Entry 7FJL (X-ray diffraction, 2.11 A resolution); this record covers chains A and D of the 6 polymer chains in the assembly.

[Chain A (and D)]
Protein: Rieske (2Fe-2S) domain protein
Source organism: Comamonas testosteroni (strain DSM 14576 / KF-1)
Notes: chain D of this document is another copy of the same molecule, construct and numbering; everything in this record applies to it too
UniProtKB: B7WQT1 (B7WQT1_COMTK); residue numbers follow UniProt; this construct covers 1-439
Amino-acid sequence (439 residues; each row starts with the number of its first residue):
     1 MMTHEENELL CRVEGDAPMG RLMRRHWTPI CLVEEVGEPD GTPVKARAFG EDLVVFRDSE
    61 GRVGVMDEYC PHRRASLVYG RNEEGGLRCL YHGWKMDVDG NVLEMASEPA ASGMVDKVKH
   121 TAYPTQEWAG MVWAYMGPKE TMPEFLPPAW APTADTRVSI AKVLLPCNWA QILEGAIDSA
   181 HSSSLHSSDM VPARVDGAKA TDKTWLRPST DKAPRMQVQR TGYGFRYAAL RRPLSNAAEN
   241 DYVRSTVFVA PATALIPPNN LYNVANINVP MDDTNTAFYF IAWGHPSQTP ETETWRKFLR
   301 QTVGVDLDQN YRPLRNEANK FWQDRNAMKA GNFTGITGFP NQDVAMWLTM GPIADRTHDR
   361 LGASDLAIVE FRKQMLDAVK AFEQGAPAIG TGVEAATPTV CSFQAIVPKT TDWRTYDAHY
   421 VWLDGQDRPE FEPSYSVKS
Not modelled in the structure: 191-206, 429-439
Metal / ion sites: 2Fe-2S cluster Fe: Cys-70, His-72, Cys-89, His-92; Fe2+: His-181, His-186, Asp-343
Residues lining bound ligands: 2Fe-2S cluster (FES): Cys-70, His-72, Arg-73, Arg-74, Ala-75, Cys-89, Tyr-91, His-92, Gly-93, Trp-94
Reported in the primary citation:
  - 2Fe-2S cluster coordination: Cys-70, His-72, Cys-89, His-92
  - Fe2+ coordination: His-181, His-186, Asp-343
  - contacts within the chain: Asp-178/His-181 (hydrogen bond)
  - self-association interface (contacts with another copy of this molecule): His-285 to Gly-338
  - mutagenesis - R207A, R244A: abolished catalytic activity on phthalate
  - specificity-determining residues: Arg-207, Arg-244

[Interface between chain A and chain D]
Contacting residue pairs - 13 pairs, chain A then chain D:
  Pro-290(A) / Glu-291(D)
  Glu-291(A) / Pro-290(D)
  Glu-291(A) / Glu-291(D)  hydrogen bond (side chain-backbone)
  Glu-291(A) / Thr-294(D)  hydrogen bond
  Glu-293(A) / Glu-293(D)
  Glu-293(A) / Lys-297(D)
  Thr-294(A) / Glu-291(D)  hydrogen bond
  Thr-294(A) / Glu-293(D)
  Lys-297(A) / Glu-293(D)
  Val-303(A) / Val-305(D)
  Gly-304(A) / Gly-304(D)
  Val-305(A) / Val-303(D)
  Val-305(A) / Val-305(D)  hydrophobic
Interface residues without a listed pair, chain A (10 interface residues in all): Glu-34, Thr-289
Interface residues without a listed pair, chain D (9 interface residues in all): Thr-289

[In short]
10 residues of chain A face 9 of chain D across their interface, with 3 hydrogen bonds. Among the polar pairs
are Glu-291(A)/Glu-291(D) and Glu-291(A)/Thr-294(D). Chain A binds 2Fe-2S cluster. The paper reports that
R207A and R244A of chain A abolish catalytic activity on phthalate; 2Fe-2S cluster coordination by Cys-70(A),
His-72(A) and Cys-89(A) among others.
Both chains are Rieske (2Fe-2S) domain protein (Comamonas testosteroni (strain DSM 14576 / KF-1)). Entry 7FJL
(Crystal Structure of phthalate dioxygenase from Comamonas testosteroni KF1) was determined by X-ray
diffraction together with 7FHR, 7V25 and 7V28 from the same study.
